Entry 6JLQ (X-ray diffraction, 3.10 A resolution); this record covers chains B and C of the 3 polymer chains in the assembly.

[Chain B]
Protein: WD repeat-containing protein 48
From: Homo sapiens
Reference sequence: Q8TAF3 (WDR48_HUMAN); residues 1-580 here = UniProt positions 1-580
Sequence (620 residues; row label = number of the first residue in the row; numbers below 1 keep their minus sign (Met-39 is residue -39)):
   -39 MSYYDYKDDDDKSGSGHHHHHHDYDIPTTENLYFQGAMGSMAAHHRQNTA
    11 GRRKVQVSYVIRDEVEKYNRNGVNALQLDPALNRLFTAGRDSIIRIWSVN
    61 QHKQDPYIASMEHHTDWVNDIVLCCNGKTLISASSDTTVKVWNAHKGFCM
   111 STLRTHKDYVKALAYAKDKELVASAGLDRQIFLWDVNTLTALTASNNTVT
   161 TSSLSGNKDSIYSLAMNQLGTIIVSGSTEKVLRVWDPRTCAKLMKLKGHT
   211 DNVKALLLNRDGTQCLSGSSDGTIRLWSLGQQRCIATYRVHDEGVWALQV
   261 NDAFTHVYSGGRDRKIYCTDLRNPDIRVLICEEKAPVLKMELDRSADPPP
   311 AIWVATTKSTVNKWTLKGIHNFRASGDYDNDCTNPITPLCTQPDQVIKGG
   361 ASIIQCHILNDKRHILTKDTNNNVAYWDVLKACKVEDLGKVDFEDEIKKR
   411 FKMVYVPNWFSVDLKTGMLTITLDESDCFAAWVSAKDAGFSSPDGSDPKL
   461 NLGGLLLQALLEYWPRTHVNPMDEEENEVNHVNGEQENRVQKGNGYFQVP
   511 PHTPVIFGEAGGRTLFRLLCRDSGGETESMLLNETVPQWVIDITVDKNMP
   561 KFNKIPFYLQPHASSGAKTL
Disordered / not traced: -39 to 12, 333-343, 452-453, 479-500, 560-580
Differences from the reference sequence: initiating methionine (-39); expression tag (-38 to 0)
Swiss-Prot annotation at these positions:
  - modified residue: Tyr28 (Phosphotyrosine), Lys214 (N6-acetyllysine), Lys578 (N6-acetyllysine)
  - mutagenesis: Arg30 (R30A: In UAF1(3A); impaired DNA-binding; when associated with A-50 and A-168. In UAF1(3A) ...), Arg50 (R50A: In UAF1(3A); impaired DNA-binding; when associated with A-30 and A-168. In UAF1(3A) ...), Trp77 (W77A: Impaired binding to USP12; when associated with Ala-256), Lys117 (K117A: In UAF1(11A); impaired DNA-binding; when associated with A-30, A-50, A-161, A-168, A-230, A-272, A-274, A-275, A-318 and A-363. In UAF1(11A) ...), Tyr119 (Y119A: Impaired binding to USP12; when associated with Ala-172), Thr161 (T161A: In UAF1(11A); impaired DNA-binding; when associated with A-30, A-50, A-117, A-168, A-230, A-272, A-274, A-275, A-318 and A-363. In UAF1(11A) ...), Lys168 (K168A: In UAF1(3A); impaired DNA-binding; when associated with A-30 and A-50. In UAF1(3A) ...), Ser170 (S170Y: Strongly reduces interaction with USP46 and abolishes stimulation of USP46 enzyme activity), Tyr172 (Y172A: Impaired binding to USP12; when associated with Ala-119), Lys214 (K214E: Strongly reduces interaction with USP12 or USP46 and abolishes stimulation of their enzyme activity; when associated with A-256 and D-272), Ser230 (S230A: In UAF1(11A); impaired DNA-binding; when associated with A-30, A-50, A-117, A-161, A-168, A-272, A-274, A-275, A-318 and A-363. In UAF1(11A) ...), Trp256 (W256A: Strongly reduces interaction with USP12 or USP46 and abolishes stimulation of their enzyme activity; when associated with E-214 and D-272. Impaired binding to USP12; when associated with Ala-77), 7 further mutagenesis entries in UniProt

[Chain C]
Protein: WD repeat-containing protein 20, highly similar to WD repeat protein 20
From: Homo sapiens
Reference sequence: chimeric construct of Q8TBZ3, B3KQX8, L8I535: residues 1-318 from Q8TBZ3 (WDR20_HUMAN) positions 1-318 (same numbers); residues 363-488 from B3KQX8 positions 106-137 (offset varies); residues 509-569 from L8I535 positions 535-595 (UniProt number = residue number + 26)
Sequence (444 residues; each row starts with the number of its first residue; note: 133 numbers in that range are skipped by the numbering (no residue carries them; nothing is unmodelled there); numbers below 1 keep their minus sign (Met-7 is residue -7)):
    -7 MGHHHHHHMATEGGGKEMNEIKTQFTTREGLYKLLPHSEYSRPNRVPFNS
    43 QGSNPVRVSFVNLNDQSGNGDRLCFNVGRELYFYIYKGVRKAADLSKPID
    93 KRIYKGTQPTCHDFNHLTATAESVSLLVGFSAGQVQLIDPIKKETSKLFN
   143 EERLIDKSRVTCVKWVPGSESLFLVAHSSGNMYLYNVEHTCGTTAPHYQL
   193 LKQGESFAVHTCKSKSTRNPLLKWTVGEGALNEFAFSPDGKFLACVSQDG
   243 FLRVFNFDSVELHGTMKSYFGGLLCVCWSPDGKYIVTGGEDDLVTVWSFV
   293 DCRVIARGHGHKSWVSVVAFDPYTTSGGG
   361 GSVSVTYRFGSVGQDTQLCLWDLTEDILFPH
   486 QPLGGGGSGGGGSGGGGSGGGGSLGTPLCPRMEDVPLLEPLICKKIAHER
   536 LTVLIFLEDCIVTACQEGFICTWGRPGKVVSFNP
Disordered / not traced: -7 to 10, 361, 486-508, 569
Differences from the reference sequence: initiating methionine (-7); expression tag (-6 to 0); linker (319-321, 361-362, 489-508)
Swiss-Prot annotation at these positions:
  - modified residue: Ala2 (N-acetylalanine)
Reported in the primary citation:
  - mutagenesis - N41A, N41A/E534A, E534A: unchanged binding to Ubiquitin carboxyl-terminal hydrolase 46
  - mutagenesis - N41A, N41A/E534A, E534A: unchanged catalytic activity with Ubiquitin carboxyl-terminal hydrolase 46
  - mutagenesis - F262A, F262A/W306A, W306A: abolished catalytic activity with Ubiquitin carboxyl-terminal hydrolase 46

[Interface between chain B and chain C]
Pairs across the interface (10; chain B residue first):
  Lys207(B) with Glu524(C); Pro525(C), hydrogen bond (side chain-backbone)
  Gly240(B) with Arg20(C), hydrogen bond (backbone-side chain)
  Gln241(B) with Arg20(C), hydrogen bond (backbone-side chain); Ser364(C), hydrogen bond
  Gln242(B) with Arg20(C)
  Arg243(B) with Thr384(C); Asp386(C), salt bridge
  Cys244(B) with Asp386(C)
  Ile245(B) with Asp386(C)
Other interface residues (no listed pair), chain B (8 interface residues in all): His209
Other interface residues (no listed pair), chain C (7 interface residues in all): Glu385
From the paper, about this interface:
  - residue pairs: Arg243(B)-Asp386(C) (salt bridge)

[Summary]
Chain B and chain C form an interface of 8 and 7 residues respectively; the contacts include 4 hydrogen bonds
and 1 salt bridge. Among the polar pairs are Arg243(B)-Asp386(C), Lys207(B)-Pro525(C) and Gly240(B)-Arg20(C).
The authors report a salt bridge between Arg243(B) and Asp386(C). The paper reports that F262A, F262A/W306A
and W306A of chain C abolish catalytic activity with Ubiquitin carboxyl-terminal hydrolase 46; N41A,
N41A/E534A and E534A of chain C leave binding to Ubiquitin carboxyl-terminal hydrolase 46 unchanged.
Here chain B is WD repeat-containing protein 48 and chain C is WD repeat-containing protein 20, highly similar
to WD repeat protein 20, both from Homo sapiens. Entry 6JLQ (Crystal structure of human USP46-WDR48-WDR20
complex) was determined by X-ray diffraction.
